PDB entry 8K3K | X-ray diffraction, 2.43 A resolution | chains E and D

Chain E:
Protein: Spike protein S1
Source organism: Severe acute respiratory syndrome coronavirus 2
Notes: fragment: receptor binding domain (RBD)
Reference sequence: P0DTC2 (SPIKE_SARS2); residue numbers follow UniProt; this construct covers 319-531
Amino-acid sequence (248 residues; numbered 319 to 566; the number before each row is that of its first residue):
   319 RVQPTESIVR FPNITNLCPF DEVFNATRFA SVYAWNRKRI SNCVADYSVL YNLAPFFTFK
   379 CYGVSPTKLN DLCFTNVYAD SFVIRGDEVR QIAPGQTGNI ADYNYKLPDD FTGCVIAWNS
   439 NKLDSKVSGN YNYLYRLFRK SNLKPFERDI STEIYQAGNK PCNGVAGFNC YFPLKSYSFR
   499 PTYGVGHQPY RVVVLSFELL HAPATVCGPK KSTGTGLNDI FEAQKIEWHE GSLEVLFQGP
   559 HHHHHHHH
Disordered / not traced: 319-333, 528-566
Disulfide bonds: Cys336-Cys361, Cys379-Cys432, Cys391-Cys525, Cys480-Cys488
Construct notes: variant Asp339 (Gly in P0DTC2), Leu371 (Ser in P0DTC2), Pro373 (Ser in P0DTC2), Phe375 (Ser in P0DTC2), Asn417 (Lys in P0DTC2), Lys440 (Asn in P0DTC2), Ser446 (Gly in P0DTC2), Asn477 (Ser in P0DTC2), Lys478 (Thr in P0DTC2), Ala484 (Glu in P0DTC2), Lys493 (Gln in P0DTC2), Ser496 (Gly in P0DTC2), Arg498 (Gln in P0DTC2), Tyr501 (Asn in P0DTC2), His505 (Tyr in P0DTC2); expression tag (532-566)
Swiss-Prot annotation at these positions:
  - region: Arg403 to Asp405 (Integrin-binding motif), Asn448 to Phe456 (Immunodominant HLA epitope recognized by the CD8+)
  - glycosylation: Thr323 (O-linked (GalNAc) threonine), Ser325 (O-linked (HexNAc...) serine), Asn331 (N-linked (GlcNAc...) (complex) asparagine), Asn343 (N-linked (GlcNAc...) (complex) asparagine)
  - natural variant: Asp339 (G339D: In strain: Omicron/BA.1, Omicron/BA.2 and 4 more; this construct carries the variant), Arg346 (R346K: In strain: Mu/B.1.621; R346T: In strain: Omicron/BQ.1.1, Omicron/XBB.1.5 and 1 more), Leu368 (L368I: In strain: Omicron/XBB.1.5, Omicron/EG.5.1), Leu371 (S371L: In strain: Omicron/BA.1; this construct carries the variant), Pro373 (S373P: In strain: Omicron/BA.1, Omicron/BA.2 and 7 more; this construct carries the variant), Phe375 (S375F: In strain: Omicron/BA.1, Omicron/BA.2 and 7 more; this construct carries the variant), Thr376 (T376A: In strain: Omicron/BA.2, Omicron/BA.2.12.1 and 5 more), Asp405 (D405N: In strain: Omicron/BA.2, Omicron/BA.2.12.1 and 6 more), Arg408 (R408S: In strain: Omicron/BA.2, Omicron/BA.2.12.1 and 6 more), Asn417 (K417N: In strain: Beta/B.1.351, Omicron/BA.1 and 8 more; this construct carries the variant), Lys440 (N440K: In strain: Omicron/BA.1, Omicron/BA.2 and 7 more; this construct carries the variant), Lys444 (K444T: In strain: Omicron/BQ.1.1), 15 further natural variant entries in UniProt
  - mutagenesis: Asn331 (N331Q: Reduced viral infectivity), Asn343 (N343Q: Reduced viral infectivity), Leu452 (L452R: Increased resistance to neutralizing antibodies. Decreases HLA binding to NF9 epitope. Increased binding affinity to human ACE2), Tyr453 (Y453F: Decreased HLA binding to NF9 epitope. Increased binding affinity to human ACE2), Ala475 (A475V: Increased resistance to neutralizing antibodies), Val483 (V483A: Increased resistance to neutralizing antibodies), Phe490 (F490L: Increased resistance to neutralizing antibodies and human covalescent sera neutralization), His519 (H519P: Increased resistance to human covalescent sera neutralization)

Chain D:
Protein: Nanobody Nb4
Source organism: synthetic construct
Notes: antibody fragment or engineered binder
Amino-acid sequence (153 residues; each row starts with the number of its first residue; numbers below 1 keep their minus sign (Gly-2 is residue -2)):
    -2 GSSSAVQLQA SGGGFVQPGG SLRLSCAASG WAETFGHMGW FRQAPGKERE FVSAIDWWDT
    58 VHYYADSVKG RFTISRDNSK NTVYLQMNSL RAEDTATYYC AYWDMDYLQN SIPVDYWGQG
   118 TQVTVSSAGR AGEQKLISEE DLNSAVDHHH HHH
Disordered / not traced: -2, 142-150
Disulfide bonds: Cys23-Cys97
From the paper describing this entry:
  - contacts within the chain: Trp54-Arg73 (cation-pi contact)

How chain E and chain D interact:
Residue-residue contacts - 38 pairs, chain E then chain D:
  Pro373(E) with Ser26(D); Gly27(D), hydrogen bond (backbone-backbone)
  Phe374(E) with Val3(D), hydrophobic; Ala25(D); Ser26(D); Gly27(D); Ala29(D), hydrophobic; Phe32(D), hydrophobic; Trp54(D), hydrophobic; Asn78(D); Tyr99(D)
  Phe375(E) with Gly27(D), hydrogen bond (backbone-backbone); Trp28(D); Ala29(D), hydrogen bond (backbone-backbone)
  Thr376(E) with Ala29(D); Glu30(D); Thr31(D); Phe32(D)
  Phe377(E) with Trp28(D), hydrophobic; Ala29(D), hydrogen bond (backbone-backbone)
  Lys378(E) with Glu30(D)
  Ser383(E) with Ser-1(D), hydrogen bond (side chain-backbone)
  Pro384(E) with Trp28(D), hydrophobic
  Thr385(E) with Ser-1(D)
  Gly404(E) with Trp55(D)
  Arg408(E) with Trp55(D)
  Ala435(E) with Phe32(D)
  Tyr501(E) with Asn75(D)
  Gly502(E) with Asn75(D)
  Val503(E) with Trp54(D); Trp55(D); Arg73(D); Asn75(D)
  Gly504(E) with Trp55(D)
  Gln506(E) with Asn75(D), hydrogen bond (side chain-backbone)
  Tyr508(E) with Phe32(D), hydrophobic; Trp54(D); Trp55(D)
Also at the interface, not in a pair above, chain E (24 interface residues in all): Tyr369, Asp405, Val407, Trp436, Asn439, Thr500
Also at the interface, not in a pair above, chain D (17 interface residues in all): Asp74
Interface features reported in the paper:
  - specific contacts: Tyr369(E)-Trp28(D) (hydrophobic contact), Phe375(E)-Trp28(D) (hydrophobic contact), Phe377(E)-Trp28(D) (hydrophobic contact), Pro384(E)-Trp28(D) (hydrophobic contact), Arg408(E)-Trp55(D) (cation-pi contact), Gln506(E)-Asn75(D) (hydrogen bond)
  - epitope / paratope residues, chain E: Tyr369(E), Pro373(E), Phe374(E), Phe375(E), Phe377(E), Pro384(E), Arg408(E), Gln506(E), Tyr508(E)
  - epitope / paratope residues, chain D: Ala25(D), Gly27(D), Trp28(D), Ala29(D), Phe32(D), Trp54(D), Trp55(D), Asn75(D), Tyr99(D)

Summary:
24 residues of chain E and 17 residues of chain D are in contact, with 6 hydrogen bonds. Polar contacts
include Ser383(E)-Ser-1(D), Gln506(E)-Asn75(D) and Pro373(E)-Gly27(D). The authors report hydrophobic contacts
between Tyr369(E) and Trp28(D), Phe375(E) and Trp28(D) and Phe377(E) and Trp28(D) among others; a cation-pi
contact between Arg408(E) and Trp55(D); a hydrogen bond between Gln506(E) and Asn75(D). The paper reports
epitope/paratope residues Tyr369(E), Pro373(E) and Ala25(D) among others; contacts within the chain involving
Trp54(D) and Arg73(D).
Chain E is Spike protein S1 (Severe acute respiratory syndrome coronavirus 2) and chain D is Nanobody Nb4
(synthetic construct); the structure, The crystal structure of nanobody Nb4 in complex with receptor binding
domain (RBD) of BA.1 Spike ..., was determined by X-ray diffraction (same publication as 8K45, 8K46 and 8K47).
